PDB entry 1DIA | X-ray diffraction, 2.20 A resolution | chains A and B

== Chain A ==
Molecule: Methylenetetrahydrofolate dehydrogenase/cyclohydrolase
Source organism: Homo sapiens
Notes: EC 1.5.1.5, 3.5.4.9
Reference sequence: P11586 (C1TC_HUMAN); residues 1-306 here = UniProt positions 1-306
Sequence (306 residues; row label = number of the first residue in the row):
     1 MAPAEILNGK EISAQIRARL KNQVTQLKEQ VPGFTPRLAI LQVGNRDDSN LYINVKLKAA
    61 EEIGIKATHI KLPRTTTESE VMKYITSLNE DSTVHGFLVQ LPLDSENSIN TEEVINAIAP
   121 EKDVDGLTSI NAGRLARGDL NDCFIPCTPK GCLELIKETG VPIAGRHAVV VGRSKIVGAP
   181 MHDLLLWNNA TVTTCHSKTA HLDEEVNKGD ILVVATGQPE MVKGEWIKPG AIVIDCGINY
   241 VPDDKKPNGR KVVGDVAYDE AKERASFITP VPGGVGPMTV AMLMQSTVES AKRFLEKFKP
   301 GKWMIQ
Unresolved in the structure: 1, 241-250, 297-306
Ligand contacts:
  - ly249543 (L24; [[[2-amino-5,6,7,8-tetrahydro-4-hydroxy-pyrido[2,3-d]pyrimidin-6-yl]-ethyl]-phenyl]-carbonyl-glutamic acid): Tyr52, Val55, Lys56, Gln100, Leu101, Pro102, Pro272, Gly273, Gly276, Pro277, Thr279, Val280
  - NADP (NAP; NADP nicotinamide-adenine-dinucleotide phosphate): Thr148, Val171, Gly172, Arg173, Ser174, Ile176, Val177, His196, Ser197, Leu202, Ala215, Thr216, Gly217, Gln218, Met221, Cys236, Gly237, Ile238, Asn239, Asp255, Val275, Gly276, Thr279
Swiss-Prot annotation at these positions:
  - active site: Lys56
  - binding site (substrate): Tyr52 to Lys56, Val99 to Leu101, Pro272 to Gly276
  - binding site (NADP(+)): Gly172 to Ser174, Ser197
  - modified residue: Met1 (N-acetylmethionine)
  - natural variant: Ser49 (S49F: In CIMAH), Leu51 (L51P: In CIMAH), Arg134 (K134R: this construct carries the variant), Arg173 (R173C: In CIMAH), Thr269 (T269I: In CIMAH), Arg293 (R293H: Probable risk factor for NTDFS)
  - mutagenesis: Ser49 (S49A: No effect on methylenetetrahydrofolate dehydrogenase (NADP+) activity. No effect on methenyltetrahydrofolate cyclohydrolase activity. Decreased affinity for NADP ...), Tyr52 (Y52A/S: Reduced methylenetetrahydrofolate dehydrogenase (NADP+) activity by 99%. Reduced methenyltetrahydrofolate cyclohydrolase activity by 70% ...), Lys56 (K56A/I/S/T: Decreased methylenetetrahydrofolate dehydrogenase (NADP+) activity over 90%. Loss of methenyltetrahydrofolate cyclohydrolase activity ...), Cys147 (C147Q: Reduced methylenetetrahydrofolate dehydrogenase (NADP+) activity by 50%. Reduced methenyltetrahydrofolate cyclohydrolase activity by 87%)

== Chain B ==
Molecule: Methylenetetrahydrofolate dehydrogenase/cyclohydrolase
Source organism: Homo sapiens
Notes: EC 1.5.1.5, 3.5.4.9
Reference sequence: P11586 (C1TC_HUMAN); residues 1001-1306 here correspond to UniProt positions 1-306 (UniProt number = residue number - 1000)
Sequence (306 residues; each row starts with the number of its first residue):
  1001 MAPAEILNGK EISAQIRARL KNQVTQLKEQ VPGFTPRLAI LQVGNRDDSN LYINVKLKAA
  1061 EEIGIKATHI KLPRTTTESE VMKYITSLNE DSTVHGFLVQ LPLDSENSIN TEEVINAIAP
  1121 EKDVDGLTSI NAGRLARGDL NDCFIPCTPK GCLELIKETG VPIAGRHAVV VGRSKIVGAP
  1181 MHDLLLWNNA TVTTCHSKTA HLDEEVNKGD ILVVATGQPE MVKGEWIKPG AIVIDCGINY
  1241 VPDDKKPNGR KVVGDVAYDE AKERASFITP VPGGVGPMTV AMLMQSTVES AKRFLEKFKP
  1301 GKWMIQ
Unresolved in the structure: 1001, 1297-1306
Ligand contacts: NADP (NAP; NADP nicotinamide-adenine-dinucleotide phosphate): Thr1148, Val1171, Gly1172, Arg1173, Ser1174, Ile1176, Val1177, His1196, Ser1197, Leu1202, Ala1215, Thr1216, Gly1217, Gln1218, Met1221, Cys1236, Gly1237, Ile1238, Asn1239, Asp1255, Val1275, Gly1276, Thr1279
Swiss-Prot annotation at these positions:
  - active site: Lys1056
  - binding site (substrate): Tyr1052 to Lys1056, Val1099 to Leu1101, Pro1272 to Gly1276
  - binding site (NADP(+)): Gly1172 to Ser1174, Ser1197
  - modified residue: Met1001 (N-acetylmethionine)

== Interface between chain A and chain B ==
Contacting residue pairs (62):
  Glu112(A) with Asp1139(B)
  Ser129(A) with Ser1129(B); Ile1130(B); Gly1133(B); Arg1134(B)
  Ile130(A) with Ile1130(B), hydrophobic
  Ala132(A) with Arg1137(B)
  Gly133(A) with Ser1129(B); Gly1133(B)
  Leu135(A) with Arg1137(B)
  Ala136(A) with Ala1136(B), hydrophobic
  Arg137(A) with Ala1132(B); Leu1135(B); Lys1175(B); Ala1179(B); Pro1180(B); Asp1183(B), salt bridge
  Asp139(A) with Glu1112(B); Lys1175(B), salt bridge
  Gly165(A) with Lys1198(B); Ala1200(B)
  His167(A) with Glu1205(B), salt bridge
  Arg173(A) with Leu1186(B), hydrogen bond (side chain-backbone); Trp1187(B); Asn1189(B), hydrogen bond
  Lys175(A) with Arg1137(B); Asp1139(B), salt bridge
  Ala179(A) with Arg1137(B)
  Pro180(A) with Arg1137(B)
  His182(A) with His1182(B), hydrogen bond
  Asp183(A) with Arg1137(B), salt bridge
  Leu186(A) with Arg1173(B), hydrogen bond (backbone-side chain); Thr1194(B); His1196(B)
  Trp187(A) with Arg1173(B)
  Asn189(A) with Arg1173(B), hydrogen bond; His1196(B); Lys1198(B)
  Ala190(A) with His1196(B), hydrogen bond (backbone-side chain)
  Thr191(A) with Thr1193(B); Thr1194(B); Cys1195(B); Thr1199(B), hydrogen bond
  Val192(A) with Val1192(B); Thr1193(B); Thr1194(B), hydrogen bond (backbone-backbone)
  Thr193(A) with Thr1191(B); Val1192(B); Thr1193(B), hydrogen bond
  Thr194(A) with Leu1186(B); Thr1191(B); Val1192(B), hydrogen bond (backbone-backbone)
  His196(A) with Leu1186(B); Asn1189(B); Ala1190(B), hydrogen bond (side chain-backbone)
  Lys198(A) with Gly1165(B); Asn1189(B)
  Thr199(A) with Thr1191(B), hydrogen bond
  Ala200(A) with Gly1165(B)
  Glu205(A) with His1167(B), salt bridge; Thr1191(B)
  Lys208(A) with His1167(B)
Also at the interface, not in a pair above, chain A (33 interface residues in all): Arg134, Cys195
Also at the interface, not in a pair above, chain B (33 interface residues in all): Lys1208

== Overview ==
Chain A and chain B each contribute 33 residues to their interface, with 12 hydrogen bonds and 6 salt bridges.
Among the polar pairs are Arg137(A)-Asp1183(B), Asp139(A)-Lys1175(B) and His167(A)-Glu1205(B). Chain A binds
NADP and ly249543. Bound to chain B: NADP.
Chain A and chain B are both Methylenetetrahydrofolate dehydrogenase/cyclohydrolase (Homo sapiens); the
structure, Human methylenetetrahydrofolate dehydrogenase / cyclohydrolase complexed with NADP and inhibitor
LY249543, was determined by X-ray diffraction, deposited together with 1DIB and 1DIG.
